PDB entry 3DJT | X-ray diffraction, 2.30 A resolution | chains A and B

Chain A (and B):
Molecule: Transthyretin
Source organism: Homo sapiens
Notes: chain B of this document is another copy of the same molecule, construct and numbering; everything in this record applies to it too
UniProtKB: P02766 (TTHY_HUMAN); residues 1-127 here correspond to UniProt positions 21-147 (UniProt number = residue number + 20)
Chain sequence (127 residues; numbered 1 to 127; the number before each row is that of its first residue):
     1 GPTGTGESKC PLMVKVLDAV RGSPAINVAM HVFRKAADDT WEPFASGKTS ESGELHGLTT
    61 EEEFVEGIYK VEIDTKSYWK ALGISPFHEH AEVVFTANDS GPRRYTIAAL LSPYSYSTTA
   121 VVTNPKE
Not modelled in the structure: 1-9, 126-127 (chain B: 1-9, 125-127)
Construct notes: engineered mutation M30 (Val50 in P02766)
Swiss-Prot annotation at these positions:
  - binding site (L-thyroxine): K15, E54, S117
  - modified residue: C10 (Sulfocysteine), E42 (4-carboxyglutamate), S52 (Phosphoserine)
  - glycosylation: N98 (N-linked (GlcNAc...) asparagine)
Reported in the primary citation:
  - contacts within the chain: V14-M30 (hydrophobic contact), V16-M30 (hydrophobic contact), V28-M30 (hydrophobic contact), M30-L55 (hydrophobic contact), M30-V71 (hydrophobic contact), M30-I73 (hydrophobic contact)
  - disease-associated variants - V30M: decreased stability (from molecular simulation)

Chain A / chain B interface:
Residue-residue contacts (43):
  I68(A) - E89(B)
  F87(A) - F95(B)
  F87(A) - T96(B)
  F87(A) - Y105(B)  hydrophobic
  F87(A) - A120(B)  hydrophobic
  H88(A) - V93(B)
  H88(A) - V94(B)
  H88(A) - T118(B)
  E89(A) - I68(B)
  E89(A) - V94(B)  hydrogen bond (backbone-backbone)
  E89(A) - F95(B)
  E89(A) - T96(B)  hydrogen bond
  E92(A) - E92(B)
  E92(A) - V94(B)
  E92(A) - Y116(B)  hydrogen bond (backbone-side chain)
  V93(A) - H88(B)
  V94(A) - H88(B)
  V94(A) - E89(B)  hydrogen bond (backbone-backbone)
  V94(A) - H90(B)
  V94(A) - E92(B)
  F95(A) - F87(B)
  F95(A) - E89(B)
  T96(A) - K76(B)
  T96(A) - E89(B)  hydrogen bond
  Y105(A) - F87(B)  hydrophobic
  Y114(A) - T119(B)
  Y114(A) - A120(B)  hydrogen bond (backbone-backbone)
  Y114(A) - V122(B)  hydrophobic
  S115(A) - T118(B)  hydrogen bond (side chain-backbone)
  S115(A) - T119(B)  hydrogen bond
  Y116(A) - E92(B)  hydrogen bond (side chain-backbone)
  Y116(A) - S117(B)
  Y116(A) - T118(B)  hydrogen bond (backbone-backbone)
  S117(A) - Y116(B)
  S117(A) - S117(B)
  T118(A) - H88(B)
  T118(A) - S115(B)  hydrogen bond (backbone-side chain)
  T118(A) - Y116(B)  hydrogen bond (backbone-backbone)
  T119(A) - Y114(B)  hydrogen bond (side chain-backbone)
  T119(A) - S115(B)  hydrogen bond
  A120(A) - F87(B)  hydrophobic
  A120(A) - Y114(B)  hydrogen bond (backbone-backbone)
  V122(A) - F87(B)  hydrophobic
Interface residues without a listed pair, chain A (20 interface residues in all): K76, H90
Interface residues without a listed pair, chain B (22 interface residues in all): K70, I107

Summary:
Chain A and chain B form an interface of 20 and 22 residues respectively; the contacts include 15 hydrogen
bonds. Among the polar pairs are E89(A)-T96(B), E92(A)-Y116(B) and S115(A)-T118(B). The paper reports that
V30M of chain A reduces stability; contacts within the chain involving V14(A), M30(A) and V16(A) among others.
Chain A and chain B are both Transthyretin (Homo sapiens); the structure, Crystal structure of transthyretin
variant V30M at acidic pH, was determined by X-ray diffraction together with 3DJR, 3DJS, 3DJZ, 3DK0 and 3DK2
from the same study.
